PDB entry 1UMX | X-ray diffraction, 2.80 A resolution | chains H and M of the 3 polymer chains in the assembly

[Chain H]
Molecule: Reaction center protein H chain
From: Rhodobacter sphaeroides
UniProt: P11846 (RCEH_RHOSH); numbering as in UniProt (aligned over 1-260)
Sequence (260 residues; row label = number of the first residue in the row):
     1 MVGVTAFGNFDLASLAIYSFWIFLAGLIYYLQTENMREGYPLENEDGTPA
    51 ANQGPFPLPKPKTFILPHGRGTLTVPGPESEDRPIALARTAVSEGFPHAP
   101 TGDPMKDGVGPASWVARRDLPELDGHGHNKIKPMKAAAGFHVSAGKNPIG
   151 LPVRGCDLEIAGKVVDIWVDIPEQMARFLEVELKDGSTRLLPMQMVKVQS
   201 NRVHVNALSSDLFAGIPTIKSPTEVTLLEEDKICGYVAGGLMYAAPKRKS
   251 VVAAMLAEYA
Not modelled in the structure: 1-10, 252-260

[Chain M]
Molecule: Reaction center protein M chain
From: Rhodobacter sphaeroides
UniProt: P02953 (RCEM_RHOSH); residues 1-307 here = UniProt positions 1-307
Sequence (307 residues; numbered 1 to 307; the number before each row is that of its first residue):
     1 AEYQNIFSQVQVRGPADLGMTEDVNLANRSGVGPFSTLLGWFGNAQLGPI
    51 YLGSLGVLSLFSGLMWFFTIGIWFWYQAGWNPAVFLRDLFFFSLEPPAPE
   101 YGLSFAAPLKEGGLWLIASFFMFVAVWSWWGRTYLRAQALGMGKHTAWAF
   151 LSAIWLWMVLGFIRPILMGSWSEAVPYGIFSHLDWTNNFSLVHGNLFYNP
   201 FHGLSIAFLYGSALLFAMHGATILAVSRFGGERELEQIADRGTAAERAAL
   251 FWRWTMGFNATMEGIHLWAIWMAVLVTLTGGIGILLSGTVVDNWYVWGQN
   301 HGMAPLN
Not modelled in the structure: 304-307
Sequence notes: engineered mutation Leu-267 (Arg in P02953)
Bound ions: bacteriochlorophyll a Mg site 1 near His-182 (its only coordinating residue here); bacteriochlorophyll a Mg site 2 near His-202 (its only coordinating residue here); Fe ion: His-219, Glu-234, His-266 (shared with 2 residues of chain L)
Small-molecule neighbours:
  - bacteriochlorophyll a (BCL), molecule 1: Trp-66, Met-122, Val-126, Phe-150, Ala-153, Ile-154, Leu-156, Trp-157, Leu-160, Trp-185, Thr-186, Asn-187, Phe-189, Ser-190, Leu-196, Phe-197, His-202, Ser-205, Ile-206, Leu-209, Tyr-210, Val-276, Thr-277, Gly-280, Gly-281, Gly-283, Ile-284
  - bacteriochlorophyll a (BCL), molecule 2: Phe-67, Met-122, Trp-157, Leu-160, Val-175, Ile-179, His-182, Leu-183, Trp-185, Thr-186
  - bacteriochlorophyll a (BCL), molecule 3: Phe-197, Gly-203, Ile-206, Ala-207, Tyr-210, Gly-211, Leu-214
  - bacteriopheophytin b (BPB), molecule 1: Ser-59, Gly-63, Leu-64, Trp-66, Phe-67, Phe-68, Ala-125, Val-126, Trp-129, Thr-133, Thr-146, Ala-149, Phe-150, Ala-153, Ala-273, Val-274, Val-276, Thr-277
  - bacteriopheophytin b (BPB), molecule 2: Tyr-210, Ala-213, Leu-214, Ala-217, Met-218, Trp-252, Thr-255, Met-256
  - speroidenone (SPN): Trp-66, Phe-67, Phe-68, Ile-70, Gly-71, Phe-74, Trp-75, Phe-85, Leu-89, Phe-105, Trp-115, Ser-119, Phe-120, Met-122, Phe-123, Trp-157, Met-158, Leu-160, Gly-161, Phe-162, Trp-171, Val-175, Tyr-177, Gly-178, Ile-179, His-182
  - ubiquinone-10 (U10): Leu-214, Leu-215, Met-218, His-219, Thr-222, Ile-223, Ala-245, Ala-248, Ala-249, Trp-252, Met-256, Phe-258, Asn-259, Ala-260, Thr-261, Met-262, Ile-265, Trp-268, Met-272

[How chain H and chain M interact]
Pairs across the interface (96; chain H residue first):
  Asp-11(H) / Trp-297(M)  hydrogen bond
  Asp-11(H) / Gly-302(M)
  Leu-12(H) / Val-290(M)  hydrophobic
  Ala-13(H) / Leu-286(M)  hydrophobic
  Ala-13(H) / Val-291(M)  hydrophobic
  Ala-13(H) / Trp-297(M)
  Ser-14(H) / Trp-297(M)
  Ala-16(H) / Phe-201(M)
  Ile-17(H) / Pro-200(M)  hydrophobic
  Ile-17(H) / Phe-201(M)
  Ile-17(H) / Leu-204(M)  hydrophobic
  Phe-20(H) / Leu-204(M)  hydrophobic
  Phe-20(H) / Thr-279(M)
  Trp-21(H) / Leu-204(M)  hydrophobic
  Leu-27(H) / Trp-271(M)
  Leu-27(H) / Leu-275(M)  hydrophobic
  Leu-31(H) / Trp-268(M)  hydrophobic
  Leu-31(H) / Trp-271(M)
  Gln-32(H) / Phe-258(M)
  Glu-34(H) / Leu-267(M)
  Asn-35(H) / Ala-260(M)
  Asn-35(H) / Thr-261(M)  hydrogen bond
  Asn-35(H) / Gly-264(M)
  Asn-35(H) / Ile-265(M)
  Asn-35(H) / Trp-268(M)  hydrogen bond
  Glu-38(H) / Arg-241(M)  salt bridge
  Lys-62(H) / Glu-263(M)  salt bridge
  Phe-64(H) / Ile-238(M)  hydrophobic
  Phe-64(H) / Glu-263(M)
  Leu-66(H) / Ala-239(M)  hydrophobic
  Leu-73(H) / Ile-238(M)
  Leu-73(H) / Ala-239(M)
  Glu-79(H) / Arg-241(M)  salt bridge
  Pro-111(H) / Arg-247(M)  hydrogen bond (backbone-side chain)
  Ser-113(H) / Thr-243(M)
  Ser-113(H) / Arg-247(M)  hydrogen bond (backbone-side chain)
  Val-115(H) / Arg-241(M)
  Val-115(H) / Gly-242(M)
  Val-115(H) / Thr-243(M)
  Val-115(H) / Glu-246(M)
  Arg-117(H) / Glu-236(M)  hydrogen bond (side chain-backbone)
  Arg-117(H) / Gln-237(M)
  Arg-117(H) / Asp-240(M)  hydrogen bond (side chain-backbone)
  Arg-117(H) / Arg-241(M)
  Arg-117(H) / Gly-242(M)
  Arg-118(H) / Glu-236(M)  salt bridge
  Arg-118(H) / Asp-240(M)  salt bridge
  Glu-122(H) / Arg-233(M)  salt bridge
  Glu-122(H) / Glu-236(M)
  Gly-125(H) / Met-20(M)
  Ile-131(H) / Arg-233(M)
  Ala-138(H) / Pro-15(M)
  Gly-139(H) / Arg-13(M)
  Gly-139(H) / Gly-14(M)
  Phe-140(H) / Val-12(M)  hydrophobic
  Phe-140(H) / Arg-13(M)
  Phe-140(H) / Gly-14(M)
  His-141(H) / Val-12(M)
  His-141(H) / Arg-13(M)  hydrogen bond (backbone-backbone)
  Val-142(H) / Gln-11(M)
  Ser-143(H) / Gln-11(M)  hydrogen bond (backbone-backbone)
  Ser-143(H) / Val-12(M)
  Ser-143(H) / Arg-13(M)  hydrogen bond (side chain-backbone)
  Ala-144(H) / Val-10(M)
  Ala-144(H) / Gln-11(M)  hydrogen bond (backbone-backbone)
  Ala-144(H) / Thr-37(M)
  Ala-144(H) / Trp-41(M)  hydrophobic
  Gly-145(H) / Trp-41(M)
  Lys-146(H) / Val-10(M)
  Glu-173(H) / Asn-44(M)  hydrogen bond (backbone-side chain)
  Gln-174(H) / Val-12(M)
  Gln-174(H) / Arg-13(M)
  Gln-174(H) / Gly-14(M)  hydrogen bond (side chain-backbone)
  Gln-174(H) / Pro-15(M)  hydrogen bond (side chain-backbone)
  Met-175(H) / Glu-232(M)
  Arg-177(H) / Glu-232(M)  salt bridge
  Arg-177(H) / Arg-233(M)
  Met-193(H) / Gln-9(M)
  Gln-194(H) / Tyr-3(M)
  Gln-194(H) / Ser-227(M)  hydrogen bond (side chain-backbone)
  Gln-194(H) / Arg-228(M)
  Met-195(H) / Arg-228(M)
  Val-196(H) / Tyr-3(M)
  Val-196(H) / Gln-9(M)  hydrogen bond (backbone-side chain)
  Lys-197(H) / Ala-1(M)  hydrogen bond (side chain-backbone)
  Lys-197(H) / Gln-9(M)
  Val-198(H) / Gln-9(M)  hydrogen bond (backbone-side chain)
  Leu-227(H) / Arg-233(M)
  Leu-227(H) / Glu-236(M)
  Glu-230(H) / Arg-233(M)  salt bridge
  Asp-231(H) / Gly-242(M)
  Asp-231(H) / Thr-243(M)  hydrogen bond (side chain-backbone)
  Cys-234(H) / Arg-228(M)  hydrogen bond (side chain-backbone)
  Cys-234(H) / Phe-229(M)
  Ala-238(H) / Phe-229(M)  hydrophobic
  Leu-241(H) / Arg-228(M)
Other interface residues (no listed pair), chain H (67 interface residues in all): Phe-23, Leu-24, Tyr-30, Arg-37, Gly-39, Leu-42, Gly-110, Ala-112, Trp-114, His-126, Lys-130, Pro-148, Val-169, Pro-192, Gly-235
Other interface residues (no listed pair), chain M (55 interface residues in all): Glu-2, Asn-5, Phe-35, Phe-208, Arg-253, Asn-259, Trp-294, His-301

[Overview]
Chain H and chain M form an interface of 67 and 55 residues respectively; the contacts include 20 hydrogen
bonds and 8 salt bridges. Polar contacts include Glu-38(H)/Arg-241(M), Lys-62(H)/Glu-263(M) and
Glu-79(H)/Arg-241(M). Bound to chain M: 3 copies of bacteriochlorophyll a, bacteriopheophytin b, speroidenone
and ubiquinone-10.
Chain H is Reaction center protein H chain and chain M is Reaction center protein M chain, both from
Rhodobacter sphaeroides; the structure, Photosynthetic reaction center mutant with arg M267 replaced with leu
(chain M, R267L), was determined by X-ray diffraction.
